PDB entry 2W6G | X-ray diffraction, 6.00 A resolution (low resolution: residue-level contacts below are approximate; hydrogen-bond / salt-bridge calls are withheld) | chains B and E of the 7 polymer chains in the assembly

# Chain B
Name: ATP synthase subunit alpha heart isoform, mitochondrial
Source organism: Bos taurus
Notes: EC 3.6.3.14
UniProtKB: P19483 (ATPA1_BOVIN); residues -42 to 510 here correspond to UniProt positions 1-553 (UniProt number = residue number + 43)
Sequence (553 residues; numbered -42 to 510; the number before each row is that of its first residue; numbers below 1 keep their minus sign (Met-42 is residue -42)):
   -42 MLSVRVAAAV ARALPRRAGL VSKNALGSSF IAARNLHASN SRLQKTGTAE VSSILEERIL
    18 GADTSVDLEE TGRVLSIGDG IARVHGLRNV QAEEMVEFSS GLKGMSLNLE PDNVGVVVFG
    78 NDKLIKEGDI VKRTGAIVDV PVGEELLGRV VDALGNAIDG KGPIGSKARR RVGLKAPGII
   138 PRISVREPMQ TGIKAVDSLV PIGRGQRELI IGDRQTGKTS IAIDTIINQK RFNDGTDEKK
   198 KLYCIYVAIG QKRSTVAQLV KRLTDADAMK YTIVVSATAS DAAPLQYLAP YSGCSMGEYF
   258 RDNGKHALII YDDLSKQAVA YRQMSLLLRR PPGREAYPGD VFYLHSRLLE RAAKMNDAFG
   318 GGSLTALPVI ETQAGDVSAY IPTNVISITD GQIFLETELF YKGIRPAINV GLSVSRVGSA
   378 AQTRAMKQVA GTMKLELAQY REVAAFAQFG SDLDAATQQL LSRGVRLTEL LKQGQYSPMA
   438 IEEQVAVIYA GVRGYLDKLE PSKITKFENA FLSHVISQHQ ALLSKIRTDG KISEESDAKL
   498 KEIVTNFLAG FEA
Disordered / not traced: -42 to 23, 402-409
Curated features (UniProtKB/Swiss-Prot):
  - binding site (ATP): Gln172, Gly174, Lys175, Thr176, Ser177, Gln430, Gln432
  - binding site (Mg(2+)): Thr176, Asp269
  - site: Ser370 (Required for activity)
  - modified residue: Gln1 (Pyrrolidone carboxylic acid), Ser10 (Phosphoserine), Ser22 (Phosphoserine), Ser33 (Phosphoserine), Ser63 (Phosphoserine), Lys80 (N6-acetyllysine), Lys83 (N6-acetyllysine), Lys89 (N6-acetyllysine), Thr91 (Phosphothreonine), Lys118 (N6-acetyllysine), Ser123 (Phosphoserine), Lys124 (N6-acetyllysine), Ser141 (Phosphoserine), Arg161 (Omega-N-methylarginine), Lys187 (N6-acetyllysine), Lys196 (N6-acetyllysine), Lys197 (N6-acetyllysine), Lys218 (N6-acetyllysine), Lys262 (N6-acetyllysine), Lys384 (N6-acetyllysine) and 6 more in UniProt
  - glycosylation: Ser33 (O-linked (GlcNAc) serine)

# Chain E
Name: ATP synthase subunit beta, mitochondrial
Source organism: Bos taurus
Notes: EC 3.6.3.14
UniProtKB: P00829 (ATPB_BOVIN); residues -49 to 478 here correspond to UniProt positions 1-528 (UniProt number = residue number + 50)
Sequence (528 residues; row label = number of the first residue in the row; numbers below 1 keep their minus sign (Met-49 is residue -49)):
   -49 MLGLVGRVVA ASASGALRGL SPSAPLPQAQ LLLRAAPAAL QPARDYAAQA SPSPKAGATT
    11 GRIVAVIGAV VDVQFDEGLP PILNALEVQG RETRLVLEVA QHLGESTVRT IAMDGTEGLV
    71 RGQKVLDSGA PIRIPVGPET LGRIMNVIGE PIDERGPIKT KQFAAIHAEA PEFVEMSVEQ
   131 EILVTGIKVV DLLAPYAKGG KIGLFGGAGV GKTVLIMELI NNVAKAHGGY SVFAGVGERT
   191 REGNDLYHEM IESGVINLKD ATSKVALVYG QMNEPPGARA RVALTGLTVA EYFRDQEGQD
   251 VLLFIDNIFR FTQAGSEVSA LLGRIPSAVG YQPTLATDMG TMQERITTTK KGSITSVQAI
   311 YVPADDLTDP APATTFAHLD ATTVLSRAIA ELGIYPAVDP LDSTSRIMDP NIVGSEHYDV
   371 ARGVQKILQD YKSLQDIIAI LGMDELSEED KLTVSRARKI QRFLSQPFQV AEVFTGHLGK
   431 LVPLKETIKG FQQILAGEYD HLPEQAFYMV GPIEEAVAKA DKLAEEHS
Disordered / not traced: -49 to 8, 475-478
Curated features (UniProtKB/Swiss-Prot):
  - binding site (ADP): Gly159, Val160, Gly161, Lys162, Thr163, Val164
  - binding site (ATP): Gly159, Gly161, Lys162, Thr163, Val164, Arg189
  - binding site (phosphate): Gly159, Val160, Gly161, Lys162, Thr163
  - binding site (Mg(2+)): Thr163, Glu188
  - modified residue: Lys74 (N6-acetyllysine), Lys111 (N6-acetyllysine), Lys148 (N6-acetyllysine), Lys209 (N6-acetyllysine), Lys214 (N6-acetyllysine), Thr262 (Phosphothreonine), Ser365 (Phosphoserine), Lys376 (N6-acetyllysine), Ser383 (Phosphoserine), Lys430 (N6-acetyllysine), Lys435 (N6-acetyllysine), Lys472 (N6-acetyllysine)
  - glycosylation: Ser56 (O-linked (GlcNAc) serine)

# How chain B and chain E interact
Contacting residue pairs (61; chain B residue first):
  Leu32(B) - Gly54(E)
  Ser33(B) - His52(E)
  Ser33(B) - Leu53(E)
  Ser33(B) - Gly54(E)
  Ile34(B) - Ile32(E)
  Ile34(B) - His52(E)
  Asp36(B) - Gln51(E)
  Asp36(B) - Arg274(E)
  Asp79(B) - Ile32(E)
  Lys80(B) - Pro31(E)
  Lys80(B) - Ile32(E)
  Lys80(B) - Glu119(E)
  Lys83(B) - Leu29(E)
  Lys83(B) - His52(E)
  Glu84(B) - Leu29(E)
  Glu84(B) - His52(E)
  Glu84(B) - Gly54(E)
  Glu84(B) - Glu55(E)
  Glu84(B) - Ser56(E)
  Glu84(B) - Thr57(E)
  Ile115(B) - Val124(E)
  Asp116(B) - Val124(E)
  Arg171(B) - Phe326(E)
  Gln172(B) - Arg356(E)
  Gln208(B) - Glu294(E)
  Lys209(B) - Lys151(E)
  Lys209(B) - Glu294(E)
  Lys209(B) - His328(E)
  Lys209(B) - Asp330(E)
  Lys209(B) - Arg356(E)
  Arg210(B) - Ala120(E)
  Arg210(B) - Pro121(E)
  Arg210(B) - Phe123(E)
  Arg210(B) - Glu294(E)
  Ser211(B) - Met126(E)
  Ser211(B) - Thr297(E)
  Val213(B) - Phe123(E)
  Ala214(B) - Phe123(E)
  Ala214(B) - Met126(E)
  Ala214(B) - Val128(E)
  Gln215(B) - Val128(E)
  Gln215(B) - Gln130(E)
  Lys218(B) - Val128(E)
  Lys218(B) - Glu129(E)
  Ala236(B) - Gly290(E)
  Ala236(B) - Glu294(E)
  Arg279(B) - Ser277(E)
  Gln280(B) - Pro283(E)
  Gln280(B) - Thr284(E)
  Gln280(B) - Thr287(E)
  Leu283(B) - Ile275(E)
  Leu283(B) - Pro276(E)
  Leu283(B) - Ser277(E)
  Leu284(B) - Arg274(E)
  Arg286(B) - Gly273(E)
  Glu292(B) - Ala278(E)
  Ala293(B) - Ser277(E)
  Ala293(B) - Ala278(E)
  Gln330(B) - Thr318(E)
  Gln330(B) - Ala323(E)
  Ala331(B) - Thr318(E)
Interface residues without a listed pair, chain B (40 interface residues in all): Gly35, Asn78, Ile82, Val107, Gly117, Val217, Ser237, Gln243, Val276, Pro289
Interface residues without a listed pair, chain E (44 interface residues in all): Leu33, Glu122, Ser127, Ala286, Thr291, Ala327

# Overview
40 residues of chain B and 44 residues of chain E are in contact. From UniProt: 7 ATP-binding residues and
Mg2+-binding residues Thr176(B) and Asp269(B) on chain B; 6 ADP-binding residues and 6 ATP-binding residues on
chain E.
Here chain B is ATP synthase subunit alpha heart isoform, mitochondrial and chain E is ATP synthase subunit
beta, mitochondrial, both from Bos taurus. Entry 2W6G (Low resolution structures of bovine mitochondrial
F1-ATPase during controlled dehydration: Hydration State 3) was determined by X-ray diffraction together with
2W6E, 2W6F, 2W6H, 2W6I and 2W6J from the same study.
